Entry 1A1O (X-ray diffraction, 2.30 A resolution); this record covers chains A and B of the 3 polymer chains in the assembly.

Chain A:
Name: HLA class I histocompatibility antigen, BW-53 B*5301 alpha chain
From: Homo sapiens
UniProtKB: P30491 (1B53_HUMAN); residues 1-276 here correspond to UniProt positions 25-300 (UniProt number = residue number + 24)
Chain sequence (276 residues; numbered 1 to 276; the number before each row is that of its first residue):
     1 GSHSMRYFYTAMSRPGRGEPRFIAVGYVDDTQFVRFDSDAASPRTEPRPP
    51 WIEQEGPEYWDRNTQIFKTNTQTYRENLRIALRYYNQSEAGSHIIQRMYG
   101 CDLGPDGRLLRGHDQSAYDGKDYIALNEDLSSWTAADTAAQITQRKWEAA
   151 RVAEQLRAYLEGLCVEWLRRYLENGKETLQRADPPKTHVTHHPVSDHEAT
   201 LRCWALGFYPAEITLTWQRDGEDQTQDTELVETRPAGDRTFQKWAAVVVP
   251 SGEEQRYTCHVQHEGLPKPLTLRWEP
Differences from the reference sequence: conflict P49 (Ala73 in P30491)
Cystine bridges: C101-C164, C203-C259

Chain B:
Name: Beta-2-microglobulin
From: Homo sapiens
UniProtKB: P61769 (B2MG_HUMAN); residues 1-99 here correspond to UniProt positions 21-119 (UniProt number = residue number + 20)
Chain sequence (99 residues; numbered 1 to 99; the number before each row is that of its first residue):
     1 IQRTPKIQVYSRHPAENGKSNFLNCYVSGFHPSDIEVDLLKNGERIEKVE
    51 HSDLSFSKDWSFYLLYYTEFTPTEKDEYACRVNHVTLSQPKIVKWDRDM
Cystine bridges: C25-C80
Swiss-Prot annotation at these positions:
  - modified residue: Q2 (Pyrrolidone carboxylic acid)
  - glycosylation: I1 (N-linked (Glc) (glycation) isoleucine), K19 (N-linked (Glc) (glycation) lysine), K41 (N-linked (Glc) (glycation) lysine), K48 (N-linked (Glc) (glycation) lysine), K58 (N-linked (Glc) (glycation) lysine), K91 (N-linked (Glc) (glycation) lysine), K94 (N-linked (Glc) (glycation) lysine)

Interface between chain A and chain B:
Residue-residue contacts - 60 pairs, chain A then chain B:
  F8(A) - S55(B)
  F8(A) - F56(B)
  Y9(A) - F56(B)
  T10(A) - F56(B)
  T10(A) - F62(B)
  M12(A) - S33(B)
  M12(A) - L54(B)  hydrophobic
  V25(A) - L54(B)
  V25(A) - S55(B)
  Y27(A) - S55(B)
  Y27(A) - Y63(B)
  Q32(A) - D53(B)  hydrogen bond
  R35(A) - D53(B)
  R48(A) - D53(B)  salt bridge
  I94(A) - H31(B)
  I94(A) - P32(B)  hydrophobic
  I94(A) - S33(B)
  Q96(A) - H31(B)  hydrogen bond
  Q96(A) - F56(B)
  Q96(A) - W60(B)  hydrogen bond (side chain-backbone)
  Q96(A) - F62(B)
  R97(A) - F56(B)
  M98(A) - F56(B)  hydrophobic
  M98(A) - K58(B)
  M98(A) - W60(B)  hydrophobic
  Q115(A) - W60(B)
  S116(A) - W60(B)
  A117(A) - W60(B)
  D119(A) - I1(B)  hydrogen bond (backbone-backbone)
  D119(A) - H31(B)
  G120(A) - I1(B)
  G120(A) - R3(B)
  G120(A) - H31(B)
  G120(A) - W60(B)
  K121(A) - I1(B)
  D122(A) - W60(B)  hydrogen bond
  H192(A) - D98(B)  salt bridge
  R202(A) - D98(B)  hydrogen bond (side chain-backbone)
  R202(A) - M99(B)
  W204(A) - D98(B)
  W204(A) - M99(B)
  V231(A) - Q8(B)
  E232(A) - K6(B)  salt bridge
  E232(A) - Q8(B)  hydrogen bond (backbone-side chain)
  E232(A) - Y26(B)  hydrogen bond
  E232(A) - S28(B)  hydrogen bond
  T233(A) - Y26(B)
  R234(A) - Q8(B)  hydrogen bond
  R234(A) - Y10(B)
  R234(A) - M99(B)  hydrogen bond (side chain-backbone)
  P235(A) - Y10(B)  hydrogen bond (backbone-side chain)
  P235(A) - Y26(B)
  A236(A) - R12(B)  hydrogen bond (backbone-side chain)
  A236(A) - N24(B)  hydrogen bond (backbone-side chain)
  G237(A) - R12(B)  hydrogen bond (backbone-side chain)
  D238(A) - R12(B)
  Q242(A) - Y10(B)
  Q242(A) - S11(B)  hydrogen bond (side chain-backbone)
  Q242(A) - R12(B)  hydrogen bond (side chain-backbone)
  W244(A) - M99(B)  hydrogen bond (side chain-backbone)
Other interface residues (no listed pair), chain A (35 interface residues in all): I23, L206
Other interface residues (no listed pair), chain B (27 interface residues in all): H13, P14, S57, L65

In short:
35 residues of chain A face 27 of chain B across their interface; the contacts include 18 hydrogen bonds and 3
salt bridges. Among the polar pairs are R48(A)-D53(B), H192(A)-D98(B) and E232(A)-K6(B).
Here chain A is HLA class I histocompatibility antigen, BW-53 B*5301 alpha chain and chain B is
Beta-2-microglobulin, both from Homo sapiens. Entry 1A1O (MHC class I molecule B*5301 complexed with peptide
LS6 (KPIVQYDNF) from the malaria parasite P. falciparum) was determined by X-ray diffraction, deposited
together with 1A1M.
